6U88 - chains A and B of the 4 polymer chains in the assembly; structure by electron microscopy, 3.20 A resolution.

# Chain A (and B)
Protein: Transient receptor potential cation channel subfamily V member 2
Organism: Rattus norvegicus
Notes: chain B of this document is another copy of the same molecule, construct and numbering; everything in this record applies to it too
UniProtKB: Q9WUD2 (TRPV2_RAT); numbering as in UniProt (aligned over 1-761)
Chain sequence (761 residues; row label = number of the first residue in the row):
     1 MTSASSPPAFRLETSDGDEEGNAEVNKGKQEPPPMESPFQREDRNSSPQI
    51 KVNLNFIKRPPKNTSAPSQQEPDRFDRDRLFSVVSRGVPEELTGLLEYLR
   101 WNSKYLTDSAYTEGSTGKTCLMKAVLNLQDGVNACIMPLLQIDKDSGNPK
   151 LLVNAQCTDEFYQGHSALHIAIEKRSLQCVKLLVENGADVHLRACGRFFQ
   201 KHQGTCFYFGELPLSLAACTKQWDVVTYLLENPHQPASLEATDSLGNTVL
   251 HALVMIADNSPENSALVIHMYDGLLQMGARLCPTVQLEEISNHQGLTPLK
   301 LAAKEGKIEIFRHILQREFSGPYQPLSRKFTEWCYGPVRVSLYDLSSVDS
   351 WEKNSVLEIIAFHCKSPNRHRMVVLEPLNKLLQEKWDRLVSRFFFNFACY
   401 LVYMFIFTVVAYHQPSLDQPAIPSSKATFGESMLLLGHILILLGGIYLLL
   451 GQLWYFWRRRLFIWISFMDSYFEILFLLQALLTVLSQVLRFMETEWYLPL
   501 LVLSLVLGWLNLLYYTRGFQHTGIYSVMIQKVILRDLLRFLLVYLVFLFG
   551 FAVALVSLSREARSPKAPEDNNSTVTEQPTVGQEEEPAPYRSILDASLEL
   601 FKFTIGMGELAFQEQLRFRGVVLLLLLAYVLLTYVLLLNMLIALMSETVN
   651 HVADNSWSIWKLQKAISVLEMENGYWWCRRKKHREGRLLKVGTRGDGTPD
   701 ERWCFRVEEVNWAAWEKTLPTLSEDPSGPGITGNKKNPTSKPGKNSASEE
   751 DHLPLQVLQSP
Not modelled in the structure: 1-74, 416-428, 564-588, 693-698, 730-761
Residues lining bound ligands:
  - cannabidiol (P0T), molecule 1: I533, L537, L538, F540, L541, Y544, F601, T604, L637, M640
  - cannabidiol (P0T), molecule 2: L631, L632, Y634, V635, L638
What the authors report for this chain:
  - binding site for cannabidiol: L537, F540, L541, F601, T604, L631, Y634, V635, L638, M640
  - conformationally variable residues (side-chain flip): L537, E716
  - mutagenesis - V635F: abolished signaling in response to cannabidiol
  - mutagenesis - V635F: abolished signaling in response to 100 muM 2-APB
  - contacts within the chain: F330-L722 (hydrophobic contact), W333-P726 (hydrophobic contact)
  - self-association interface (contacts with another copy of this molecule); pairs are residue here / residue on that copy: K118-D725 (salt bridge)
  - mutagenesis - V635F: abolished signaling in response to 20 muM CBD

# Chain A / chain B interface
Residue-residue contacts (93; chain A residue first):
  W333(A) - F198(B)  hydrophobic
  W333(A) - T205(B)
  C334(A) - E173(B)
  Y335(A) - H165(B)
  Y335(A) - H169(B)
  Y335(A) - E173(B)
  Y335(A) - F198(B)  hydrophobic
  Y335(A) - F207(B)  hydrophobic
  Y335(A) - L216(B)
  G336(A) - E173(B)  hydrogen bond (backbone-side chain)
  P337(A) - F207(B)
  V338(A) - C206(B)
  T408(A) - V553(B)
  A411(A) - S557(B)
  Y412(A) - V553(B)  hydrophobic
  Y412(A) - V556(B)  hydrophobic
  Y412(A) - R560(B)  hydrogen bond
  E495(A) - R617(B)  salt bridge
  E495(A) - F618(B)
  L498(A) - S557(B)
  L498(A) - L558(B)
  P499(A) - F618(B)  hydrophobic
  P499(A) - V621(B)  hydrophobic
  V502(A) - A554(B)  hydrophobic
  V502(A) - S557(B)
  V502(A) - L558(B)  hydrophobic
  V502(A) - L625(B)  hydrophobic
  V506(A) - G550(B)
  V506(A) - F551(B)  hydrophobic
  V506(A) - A554(B)  hydrophobic
  V506(A) - L625(B)  hydrophobic
  W509(A) - V546(B)
  W509(A) - G550(B)
  L510(A) - L632(B)  hydrophobic
  L513(A) - V543(B)  hydrophobic
  L513(A) - F547(B)  hydrophobic
  H521(A) - R539(B)  hydrogen bond (backbone-side chain)
  T522(A) - R539(B)
  Y525(A) - R539(B)
  Y525(A) - F540(B)
  Y525(A) - M640(B)
  M528(A) - A643(B)  hydrophobic
  I529(A) - N639(B)  hydrogen bond (backbone-side chain)
  V532(A) - N639(B)
  L537(A) - V635(B)  hydrophobic
  L594(A) - F612(B)  hydrophobic
  L598(A) - L610(B)  hydrophobic
  L598(A) - F612(B)
  L598(A) - L623(B)  hydrophobic
  F601(A) - L627(B)  hydrophobic
  F601(A) - V630(B)  hydrophobic
  F601(A) - L631(B)  hydrophobic
  K602(A) - L610(B)
  T604(A) - Y634(B)  hydrogen bond (backbone-side chain)
  I605(A) - F603(B)  hydrophobic
  I605(A) - G608(B)
  I605(A) - L610(B)  hydrophobic
  G606(A) - G606(B)
  M607(A) - M607(B)
  M607(A) - G608(B)
  M640(A) - L638(B)  hydrophobic
  L641(A) - L638(B)  hydrophobic
  L644(A) - L638(B)  hydrophobic
  L644(A) - I642(B)  hydrophobic
  M645(A) - I642(B)  hydrophobic
  M645(A) - M645(B)  hydrophobic
  T648(A) - I642(B)
  T648(A) - S646(B)
  V652(A) - S646(B)
  R706(A) - T205(B)  hydrogen bond
  E708(A) - T205(B)  hydrogen bond
  E708(A) - C206(B)
  W712(A) - C219(B)
  W712(A) - I256(B)
  W712(A) - D258(B)  hydrogen bond
  W712(A) - E262(B)
  W712(A) - N263(B)
  A713(A) - E262(B)
  W715(A) - R175(B)
  W715(A) - T220(B)
  W715(A) - K221(B)
  W715(A) - L266(B)  hydrophobic
  K717(A) - E173(B)  salt bridge
  K717(A) - K174(B)
  E724(A) - K123(B)  salt bridge
  E724(A) - L126(B)
  E724(A) - N127(B)
  D725(A) - K118(B)  salt bridge
  D725(A) - Y162(B)
  P726(A) - Y162(B)  hydrogen bond (backbone-side chain)
  S727(A) - F161(B)
  G728(A) - F161(B)
  P729(A) - T205(B)
Other interface residues (no listed pair), chain A (55 interface residues in all): W496, L505, L512, I533, L637
Other interface residues (no listed pair), chain B (69 interface residues in all): F199, G204, F209, D536, I593, E609, A611, L641

# Overview
The interface between chain A and chain B involves 55 residues on one side and 69 on the other, with 9
hydrogen bonds and 4 salt bridges. Among the polar pairs are E495(A)-R617(B), K717(A)-E173(B) and
E724(A)-K123(B). From the paper: a binding site for cannabidiol at L537(A), F540(A) and L541(A) among others;
V635F of chain A abolishes signaling in response to cannabidiol.
Both chains are Transient receptor potential cation channel subfamily V member 2 (Rattus norvegicus). Entry
6U88 (CBD-bound full-length rat TRPV2 in nanodiscs, state 2) was determined by electron microscopy together
with 6U84, 6U86 and 6U8A from the same study.
